Entry 6BAR (X-ray diffraction, 2.91 A resolution); this record covers chain A.

[Chain A]
Molecule: Rod shape determining protein RodA
From: Thermus thermophilus (strain HB8 / ATCC 27634 / DSM 579)
UniProtKB: Q5SIX3 (Q5SIX3_THET8); numbering as in UniProt (aligned over 1-359)
Chain sequence (359 residues; row label = number of the first residue in the row):
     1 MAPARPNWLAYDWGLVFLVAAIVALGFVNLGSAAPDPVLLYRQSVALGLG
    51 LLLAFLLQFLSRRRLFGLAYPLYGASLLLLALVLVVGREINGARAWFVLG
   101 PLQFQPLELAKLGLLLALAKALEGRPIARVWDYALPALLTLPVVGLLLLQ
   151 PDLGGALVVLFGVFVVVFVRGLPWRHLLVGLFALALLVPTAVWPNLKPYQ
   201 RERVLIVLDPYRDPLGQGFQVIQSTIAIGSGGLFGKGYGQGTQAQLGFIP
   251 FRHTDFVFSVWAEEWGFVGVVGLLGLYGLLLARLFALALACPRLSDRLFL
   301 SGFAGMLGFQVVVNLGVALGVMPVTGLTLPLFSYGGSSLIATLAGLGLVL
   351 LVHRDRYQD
Unresolved in the structure: 1-5, 189-227, 237-251, 321
What the authors report for this chain:
  - contacts within the chain: Glu108-Lys111 (salt bridge)
  - mutagenesis - E108A, E108K/K111E, K111A: decreased growth
  - mutagenesis - E108K/K111E: abolished catalytic activity
  - mutagenesis - E108K/K111E: unchanged stability
  - catalytic residues: Glu108

[Summary]
The paper reports the catalytic residue Glu108; E108A, E108K/K111E and K111A reduce growth.
Chain A is Rod shape determining protein RodA (Thermus thermophilus (strain HB8 / ATCC 27634 / DSM 579)); the
structure, Crystal structure of Thermus thermophilus Rod shape determining protein RodA (Q5SIX3_THET8), was
determined by X-ray diffraction, deposited together with 6BAS.
